Entry 3FRP (X-ray diffraction, 2.61 A resolution); this record covers chains A and G of the 3 polymer chains in the assembly.

[Chain A]
Name: Cobra venom factor alpha chain
From: Naja kaouthia
Reference sequence: Q91132 (CO3_NAJKA); residues 1-627 here correspond to UniProt positions 23-649 (UniProt number = residue number + 22)
Sequence (627 residues; numbered 1 to 627; the number before each row is that of its first residue):
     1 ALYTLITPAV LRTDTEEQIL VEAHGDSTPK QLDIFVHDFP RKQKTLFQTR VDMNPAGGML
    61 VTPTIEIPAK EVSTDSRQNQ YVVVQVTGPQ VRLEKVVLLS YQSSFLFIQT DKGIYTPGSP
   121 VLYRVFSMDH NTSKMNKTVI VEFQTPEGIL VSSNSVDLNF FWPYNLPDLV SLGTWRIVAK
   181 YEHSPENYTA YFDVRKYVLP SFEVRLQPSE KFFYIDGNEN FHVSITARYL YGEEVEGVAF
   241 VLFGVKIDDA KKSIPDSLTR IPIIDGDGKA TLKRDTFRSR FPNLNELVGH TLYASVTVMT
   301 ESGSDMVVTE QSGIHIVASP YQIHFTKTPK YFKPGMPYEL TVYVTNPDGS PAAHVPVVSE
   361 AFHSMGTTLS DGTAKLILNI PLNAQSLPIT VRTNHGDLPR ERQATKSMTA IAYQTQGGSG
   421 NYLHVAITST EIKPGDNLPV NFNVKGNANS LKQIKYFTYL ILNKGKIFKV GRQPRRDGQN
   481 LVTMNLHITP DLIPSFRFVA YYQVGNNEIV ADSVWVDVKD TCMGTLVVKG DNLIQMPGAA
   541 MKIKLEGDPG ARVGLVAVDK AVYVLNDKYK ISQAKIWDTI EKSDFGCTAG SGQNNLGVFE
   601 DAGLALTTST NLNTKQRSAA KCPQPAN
Not modelled in the structure: 71-78, 129-137, 283-286, 624-627
Cystine bridges: Cys-587/Cys-622
Metal / ion sites: Ca2+: Pro-494, Asp-517, Val-518, Asp-520
Curated features (UniProtKB/Swiss-Prot):
  - binding site (Mg(2+)): Pro-494, Asp-517, Val-518, Asp-520
  - glycosylation (N-linked (GlcNAc...) asparagine): Asn-131, Asn-136, Asn-187
Reported in the primary citation:
  - Ca2+ coordination: Pro-494, Asp-517, Val-518, Asp-520
  - Ca2+ coordination through a water molecule: Glu-581

[Chain G]
Name: Cobra venom factor gamma chain
From: Naja kaouthia
Reference sequence: Q91132 (CO3_NAJKA); residues 711-962 here correspond to UniProt positions 733-984 (UniProt number = residue number + 22)
Sequence (252 residues; row label = number of the first residue in the row):
   711 DDNEDGFIAD SDIISRSDFP KSWLWLTKDL TEEPNSQGIS SKTMSFYLRD SITTWVVLAV
   771 SFTPTKGICV AEPYEIRVMK VFFIDLQMPY SVVKNEQVEI RAILHNYVNE DIYVRVELLY
   831 NPAFCSASTK GQRYRQQFPI KALSSRAVPF VIVPLEQGLH DVEIKASVQE ALWSDGVRKK
   891 LKVVPEGVQK SIVTIVKLDP RAKGVGGTQL EVIKARKLDD RVPDTEIETK IIIQGDPVAQ
   951 IIENSIDGSK LN
Not modelled in the structure: 711-716, 911-917, 927-934, 947-962
Curated features (UniProtKB/Swiss-Prot):
  - region: Glu-714 to Ser-725 (Factor B binding site)
Reported in the primary citation:
  - specificity-determining residues: Lys-731 (proposed by the authors, not directly observed)

[How chain A and chain G interact]
Contacting residue pairs (152):
  Gln-109(A) with Val-770(G)
  Asp-111(A) with Ser-732(G), hydrogen bond
  Lys-112(A) with Lys-731(G)
  Pro-117(A) with Tyr-800(G)
  Leu-122(A) with Trp-735(G)
  Tyr-123(A) with Trp-735(G)
  Arg-124(A) with Trp-735(G); Leu-736(G)
  Phe-126(A) with Val-770(G), hydrophobic; Ile-778(G), hydrophobic
  Ser-127(A) with Phe-772(G)
  Met-128(A) with Gly-777(G); Ile-778(G), hydrogen bond (side chain-backbone)
  Ile-149(A) with Gln-944(G)
  Leu-169(A) with Gln-899(G); Glu-938(G)
  Lys-196(A) with Tyr-800(G)
  Tyr-197(A) with Lys-731(G); Tyr-800(G)
  Val-198(A) with Met-798(G); Tyr-800(G)
  Leu-199(A) with Lys-731(G); Gln-797(G), hydrogen bond (backbone-side chain)
  Pro-200(A) with Gln-797(G)
  Leu-230(A) with Thr-763(G); Thr-764(G), hydrogen bond (backbone-side chain)
  Tyr-231(A) with Ile-762(G), hydrophobic; Arg-787(G), hydrogen bond (backbone-side chain); Met-789(G); Phe-793(G); His-815(G), hydrogen bond; Tyr-817(G), hydrogen bond
  Glu-233(A) with Tyr-817(G)
  Ser-302(A) with Arg-811(G), hydrogen bond (backbone-side chain)
  Ser-304(A) with Gln-797(G)
  Asp-305(A) with Gln-797(G), hydrogen bond
  Cys-522(A) with Cys-779(G), disulfide; Val-780(G)
  Met-523(A) with Lys-776(G)
  Gly-524(A) with Lys-776(G)
  Leu-526(A) with Ala-769(G); Val-770(G), hydrophobic; Ser-771(G); Cys-779(G), hydrophobic; Ala-781(G)
  Val-528(A) with Val-767(G), hydrophobic; Ala-769(G), hydrophobic; Tyr-784(G), hydrophobic
  Gly-530(A) with Tyr-784(G)
  Asp-531(A) with Tyr-784(G)
  Asn-532(A) with Tyr-784(G), hydrogen bond (backbone-side chain)
  Ile-534(A) with Arg-787(G); Met-789(G), hydrophobic
  Gln-535(A) with Leu-758(G); Arg-787(G), hydrogen bond (backbone-backbone); Val-788(G); Met-789(G), hydrogen bond (backbone-backbone)
  Met-536(A) with Leu-758(G); Val-788(G); Met-789(G)
  Pro-537(A) with Arg-726(G); Arg-759(G); Asp-760(G); Val-788(G); Met-789(G)
  Gly-538(A) with Tyr-757(G); Leu-758(G), hydrogen bond (backbone-backbone); Arg-759(G)
  Ala-539(A) with Tyr-757(G); Leu-758(G), hydrogen bond (backbone-backbone)
  Ala-540(A) with Phe-756(G); Tyr-757(G), hydrophobic
  Met-541(A) with Ser-755(G); Phe-756(G), hydrogen bond (backbone-backbone); Leu-758(G), hydrophobic; Ile-786(G), hydrophobic
  Lys-542(A) with Met-754(G)
  Ile-543(A) with Lys-752(G); Thr-753(G); Met-754(G), hydrogen bond (backbone-backbone); Phe-756(G), hydrophobic
  Lys-544(A) with Ser-751(G); Lys-752(G)
  Leu-545(A) with Ser-750(G); Ser-751(G); Lys-752(G), hydrogen bond (backbone-backbone); Met-754(G), hydrophobic
  Glu-546(A) with Ile-749(G); Ser-750(G)
  Gly-547(A) with Leu-740(G); Ile-749(G); Ser-750(G), hydrogen bond (backbone-backbone)
  Asp-548(A) with Leu-740(G); Thr-773(G); Lys-776(G)
  Pro-549(A) with Leu-740(G); Gly-748(G); Ser-750(G)
  Gly-550(A) with Leu-740(G), hydrogen bond (backbone-backbone)
  Ala-551(A) with Lys-738(G); Asp-739(G); Leu-740(G), hydrogen bond (backbone-backbone); Phe-772(G); Thr-773(G)
  Arg-552(A) with Lys-738(G); Asp-739(G), salt bridge; Val-770(G); Ser-771(G); Phe-772(G), hydrogen bond (backbone-backbone)
  Val-553(A) with Thr-737(G); Lys-738(G), hydrogen bond (backbone-backbone); Ala-769(G), hydrophobic; Val-770(G); Ser-771(G)
  Gly-554(A) with Leu-736(G); Leu-768(G); Ala-769(G); Val-770(G), hydrogen bond (backbone-backbone)
  Leu-555(A) with Leu-734(G); Trp-735(G); Leu-736(G), hydrogen bond (backbone-backbone); Met-754(G), hydrophobic; Leu-768(G); Ala-769(G), hydrophobic
  Val-556(A) with Trp-733(G); Leu-734(G); Trp-735(G), hydrophobic; Val-766(G); Val-767(G); Leu-768(G), hydrogen bond (backbone-backbone)
  Ala-557(A) with Ser-732(G); Trp-733(G), hydrogen bond (backbone-backbone); Leu-734(G); Val-766(G); Val-767(G), hydrophobic
  Val-558(A) with Lys-731(G); Trp-765(G); Val-766(G), hydrogen bond (backbone-backbone)
  Asp-559(A) with Lys-731(G), hydrogen bond (backbone-backbone); Thr-763(G), hydrogen bond; Thr-764(G); Trp-765(G)
  Lys-560(A) with Thr-764(G), hydrogen bond (backbone-backbone); Glu-785(G), salt bridge
  Val-562(A) with Lys-731(G)
  Tyr-563(A) with Val-766(G), hydrophobic
  Ser-572(A) with Val-780(G)
  Gln-573(A) with Ile-778(G), hydrogen bond (side chain-backbone); Cys-779(G); Val-780(G), hydrogen bond (side chain-backbone)
  Ile-576(A) with Ile-778(G), hydrophobic; Val-780(G), hydrophobic
Also at the interface, not in a pair above, chain A (70 interface residues in all): Thr-116, Ser-201, Gly-232, Gly-303, Thr-525, Leu-533, Ile-571
Also at the interface, not in a pair above, chain G (69 interface residues in all): Pro-730, Pro-744, Ser-761, Pro-774, Thr-775, Glu-782, Lys-790, Asp-795, Pro-799, Ile-813, Ala-857
Disulfides between the chains: Cys-522(A)/Cys-779(G)

[Summary]
Chain A and chain G form an interface of 70 and 69 residues respectively, with 1 disulfide bond, 32 hydrogen
bonds and 2 salt bridges. Polar contacts include Arg-552(A)/Asp-739(G), Lys-560(A)/Glu-785(G) and
Asp-111(A)/Ser-732(G). From UniProt: 4 Mg2+-binding residues on chain A. From the paper: Ca2+ coordination by
Pro-494(A), Asp-517(A) and Val-518(A) among others; water-mediated Ca2+ coordination by Glu-581(A).
Here chain A is Cobra venom factor alpha chain and chain G is Cobra venom factor gamma chain, both from Naja
kaouthia. Entry 3FRP (Crystal Structure of Cobra Venom Factor, a Co-factor for C3- and C5 convertase CVFBb)
was determined by X-ray diffraction.
